Entry 7C01 (X-ray diffraction, 2.88 A resolution); this record covers chains H and L of the 3 polymer chains in the assembly.

[Chain H]
Name: CB6 heavy chain
Source organism: Homo sapiens
Chain sequence (233 residues; each row starts with the number of its first residue):
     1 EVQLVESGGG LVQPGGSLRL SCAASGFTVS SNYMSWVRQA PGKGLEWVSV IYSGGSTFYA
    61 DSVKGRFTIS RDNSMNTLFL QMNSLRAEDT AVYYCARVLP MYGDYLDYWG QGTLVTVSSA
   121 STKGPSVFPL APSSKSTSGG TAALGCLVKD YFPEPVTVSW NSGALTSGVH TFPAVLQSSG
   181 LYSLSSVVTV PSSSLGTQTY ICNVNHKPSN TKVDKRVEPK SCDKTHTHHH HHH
Disordered / not traced: 219-233
Disulfide bonds: C22-C95, C146-C202

[Chain L]
Name: CB6 light chain
Source organism: Homo sapiens
Chain sequence (217 residues; numbered 1 to 217; the number before each row is that of its first residue):
     1 DIVMTQSPSS LSASVGDRVT ITCRASQSIS RYLNWYQQKP GKAPKLLIYA ASSLQSGVPS
    61 RFSGSGSGTD FTLTISSLQP EDFATYYCQQ SYSTPPEYTF GQGTKLEIKR TVAAPSVFIF
   121 PPSDEQLKSG TASVVCLLNN FYPREAKVQW KVDNALQSGN SQESVTEQDS KDSTYSLSST
   181 LTLSKADYEK HKVYACEVTH QGLSSPVTKS FNRGECS
Disordered / not traced: 216-217
Disulfide bonds: C23-C88, C136-C196

[Interface between chain H and chain L]
Pairs across the interface (70; chain H residue first):
  Q39(H) - Q38(L)  hydrogen bond
  Q39(H) - Y87(L)  hydrogen bond
  K43(H) - Y87(L)
  G44(H) - Y87(L)
  L45(H) - Q38(L)
  L45(H) - P44(L)  hydrophobic
  L45(H) - Y87(L)
  L45(H) - F100(L)
  W47(H) - E97(L)
  W47(H) - Y98(L)  hydrophobic
  V50(H) - Y98(L)
  Y52(H) - P96(L)
  Y94(H) - K42(L)  hydrogen bond (side chain-backbone)
  Y94(H) - A43(L)  hydrophobic
  Y94(H) - P44(L)
  V98(H) - Y98(L)
  Y102(H) - R31(L)
  Y102(H) - Y32(L)
  Y102(H) - A50(L)  hydrophobic
  Y102(H) - S91(L)
  G103(H) - Y32(L)
  G103(H) - S91(L)
  D104(H) - N34(L)  hydrogen bond (backbone-side chain)
  D104(H) - Q89(L)
  D104(H) - S91(L)  hydrogen bond (backbone-side chain)
  D104(H) - Y98(L)  hydrogen bond
  Y105(H) - N34(L)
  Y105(H) - Y36(L)
  Y105(H) - L46(L)  hydrophobic
  Y105(H) - Y49(L)  hydrophobic
  L106(H) - Y36(L)  hydrogen bond (backbone-side chain)
  L106(H) - L46(L)
  D107(H) - K45(L)
  D107(H) - L46(L)
  D107(H) - Q55(L)
  W109(H) - Y36(L)  hydrophobic
  W109(H) - A43(L)  hydrophobic
  W109(H) - P44(L)  hydrogen bond (side chain-backbone)
  G110(H) - A43(L)
  V127(H) - E125(L)
  F128(H) - S123(L)
  F128(H) - Q126(L)
  P129(H) - S123(L)
  L130(H) - F120(L)  hydrophobic
  L130(H) - V135(L)  hydrophobic
  A131(H) - F120(L)
  S133(H) - P121(L)
  A143(H) - F120(L)
  L147(H) - S133(L)
  K149(H) - S133(L)
  K149(H) - T182(L)
  H170(H) - N139(L)  hydrogen bond
  H170(H) - N140(L)  hydrogen bond
  H170(H) - S176(L)  hydrogen bond
  F172(H) - L137(L)  hydrophobic
  F172(H) - S164(L)
  F172(H) - T166(L)
  F172(H) - S176(L)
  F172(H) - L177(L)
  F172(H) - S178(L)
  P173(H) - S164(L)  hydrogen bond (backbone-side chain)
  P173(H) - V165(L)
  V175(H) - E163(L)
  V175(H) - S164(L)
  L176(H) - Q162(L)
  Q177(H) - Q162(L)
  S185(H) - S178(L)  hydrogen bond
  V187(H) - L137(L)  hydrophobic
  T189(H) - N139(L)
  K215(H) - E125(L)  salt bridge
Interface residues without a listed pair, chain H (43 interface residues in all): V37, E46, F58, Q111, T137, L144, T171
Interface residues without a listed pair, chain L (41 interface residues in all): P95, F118

[Overview]
43 residues of chain H and 41 residues of chain L are in contact; the contacts include 13 hydrogen bonds and 1
salt bridge. Polar pairs include K215(H)-E125(L), Q39(H)-Q38(L) and Q39(H)-Y87(L).
Chain H is CB6 heavy chain and chain L is CB6 light chain, both from Homo sapiens; the structure, Molecular
basis for a potent human neutralizing antibody targeting SARS-CoV-2 RBD, was determined by X-ray diffraction.
